PDB entry 4Y8H | X-ray diffraction, 2.50 A resolution | chains H and Z of the 34 polymer chains in the assembly

== Chain H ==
Name: Proteasome subunit beta type-2
Organism: Saccharomyces cerevisiae (strain ATCC 204508 / S288c)
Notes: EC 3.4.25.1
UniProt: P25043 (PSB2_YEAST); residues 1-232 here correspond to UniProt positions 30-261 (UniProt number = residue number + 29)
Sequence (232 residues; numbered 1 to 232; the number before each row is that of its first residue):
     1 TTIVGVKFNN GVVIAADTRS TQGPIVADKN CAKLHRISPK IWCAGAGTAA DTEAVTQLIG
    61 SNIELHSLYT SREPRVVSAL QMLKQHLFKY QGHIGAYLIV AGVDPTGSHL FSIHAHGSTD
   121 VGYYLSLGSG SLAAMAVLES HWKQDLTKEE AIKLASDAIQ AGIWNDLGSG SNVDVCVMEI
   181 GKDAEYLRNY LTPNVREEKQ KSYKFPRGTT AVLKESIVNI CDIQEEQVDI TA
Disordered / not traced: 223-232
Swiss-Prot annotation at these positions:
  - active site: Thr1 (Nucleophile)

== Chain Z ==
Name: Proteasome subunit beta type-6
Organism: Saccharomyces cerevisiae (strain ATCC 204508 / S288c)
Notes: EC 3.4.25.1
UniProt: P23724 (PSB6_YEAST); residues 1-222 here correspond to UniProt positions 20-241 (UniProt number = residue number + 19)
Sequence (222 residues; numbered 1 to 222; the number before each row is that of its first residue):
     1 QFNPYGDNGG TILGIAGEDF AVLAGDTRNI TDYSINSRYE PKVFDCGDNI VMSANGFAAD
    61 GDALVKRFKN SVKWYHFDHN DKKLSINSAA RNIQHLLYGK RFFPYYVHTI IAGLDEDGKG
   121 AVYSFDPVGS YEREQCRAGG AAASLIMPFL DNQVNFKNQY EPGTNGKVKK PLKYLSVEEV
   181 IKLVRDSFTS ATERHIQVGD GLEILIVTKD GVRKEFYELK RD
Bound ions: Mg2+: Thr192, His195, Val198

== Interface between chain H and chain Z ==
Pairs across the interface (60; chain H residue first):
  Arg19(H) with Ile196(Z); Asp222(Z), salt bridge
  Pro24(H) with Arg194(Z); His195(Z); Ile196(Z), hydrogen bond (backbone-backbone)
  Ile25(H) with Leu145(Z), hydrophobic; Arg194(Z)
  Val26(H) with Glu193(Z); Arg194(Z), hydrogen bond (backbone-backbone); Ile196(Z), hydrophobic
  Ala27(H) with Arg194(Z), hydrogen bond (backbone-side chain)
  Lys29(H) with Glu193(Z), salt bridge; Arg194(Z)
  Ile163(H) with Asp222(Z)
  Trp164(H) with Ile35(Z); Arg38(Z), hydrogen bond (backbone-side chain); Arg221(Z); Asp222(Z)
  Asn165(H) with Tyr33(Z); Arg38(Z)
  Asp166(H) with Tyr33(Z); Asp222(Z)
  Leu167(H) with Arg28(Z); Ile30(Z), hydrophobic; Asp32(Z); Tyr33(Z), hydrogen bond (backbone-backbone); Ile35(Z), hydrophobic; Ile196(Z)
  Gly168(H) with Tyr33(Z)
  Ser169(H) with Asp222(Z)
  Gly170(H) with Asp222(Z)
  Ser171(H) with Asp222(Z), hydrogen bond (backbone-side chain)
  Asn194(H) with Lys220(Z), hydrogen bond (backbone-side chain); Asp222(Z), hydrogen bond
  Arg196(H) with Thr189(Z), hydrogen bond; Ser190(Z), hydrogen bond; Glu193(Z)
  Glu197(H) with Arg185(Z), salt bridge; Thr189(Z)
  Lys199(H) with Asp186(Z)
  Gln200(H) with Lys182(Z); Arg185(Z); Asp186(Z), hydrogen bond (backbone-side chain)
  Lys201(H) with Gln153(Z); Glu179(Z); Asp186(Z)
  Tyr203(H) with Phe149(Z), hydrophobic; Gln153(Z); Leu183(Z); Asp186(Z), hydrogen bond
  Phe205(H) with Asn152(Z); Gln153(Z); Gln159(Z)
  Pro206(H) with Pro162(Z), hydrophobic
  Arg207(H) with Pro162(Z)
  Gly208(H) with Pro162(Z)
  Thr209(H) with Gln159(Z); Tyr160(Z), hydrogen bond (backbone-backbone)
  Ala211(H) with Tyr160(Z), hydrophobic; Gly166(Z)
Other interface residues (no listed pair), chain H (32 interface residues in all): Thr21, Gly23, Asp28, Val195
Other interface residues (no listed pair), chain Z (32 interface residues in all): Ser34, Asn158, Gly163, Glu218

== Summary ==
Chain H and chain Z each contribute 32 residues to their interface; the contacts include 13 hydrogen bonds and
3 salt bridges. Polar contacts include Arg19(H)-Asp222(Z), Lys29(H)-Glu193(Z) and Glu197(H)-Arg185(Z).
Thr192(Z), His195(Z) and Val198(Z) form the Mg2+ site. From UniProt: active-site residue Thr1(H) on chain H.
Chain H is Proteasome subunit beta type-2 and chain Z is Proteasome subunit beta type-6, both from
Saccharomyces cerevisiae (strain ATCC 204508 / S288c); the structure, Yeast 20S proteasome in complex with
N3-APAL-ep, was determined by X-ray diffraction together with 4Y69, 4Y6A, 4Y6V, 4Y6Z, 4Y70, 4Y74 and 34
further entries from the same study.
